PDB entry 5U07 | electron microscopy, 3.80 A resolution | chains C and K of the 14 polymer chains in the assembly

[Chain C]
Name: CRISPR-associated protein, Cse1 family
Source organism: Thermobifida fusca YX
UniProtKB: Q47PJ1 (Q47PJ1_THEFY); residues 1-549 here = UniProt positions 1-549
Amino-acid sequence (549 residues; each row starts with the number of its first residue):
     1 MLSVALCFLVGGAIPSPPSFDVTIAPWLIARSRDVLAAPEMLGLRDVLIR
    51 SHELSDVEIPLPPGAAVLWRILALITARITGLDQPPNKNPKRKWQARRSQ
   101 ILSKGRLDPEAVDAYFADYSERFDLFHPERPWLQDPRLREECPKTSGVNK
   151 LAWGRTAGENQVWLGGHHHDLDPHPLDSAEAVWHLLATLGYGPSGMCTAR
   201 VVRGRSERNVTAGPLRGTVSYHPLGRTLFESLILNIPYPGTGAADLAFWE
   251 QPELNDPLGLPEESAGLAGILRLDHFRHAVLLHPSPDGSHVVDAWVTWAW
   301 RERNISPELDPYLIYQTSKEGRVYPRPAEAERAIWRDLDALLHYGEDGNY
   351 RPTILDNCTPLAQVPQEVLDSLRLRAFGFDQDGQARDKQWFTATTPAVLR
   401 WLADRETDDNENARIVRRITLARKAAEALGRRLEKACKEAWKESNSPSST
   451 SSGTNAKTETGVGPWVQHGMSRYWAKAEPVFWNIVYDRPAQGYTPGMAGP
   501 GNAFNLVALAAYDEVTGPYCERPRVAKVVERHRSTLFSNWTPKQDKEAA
Not modelled in the structure: 1-16, 85-88, 400-408, 447-462, 539-549

[Chain K]
Molecule: crRNA
Sequence (61 nucleotides; each row starts with the number of its first residue):
     1 AUGGACCGCCAGUGAUAAGUGGAAUGCCAUGUGGGCUGUCGUGAGCCCCA
    51 CGCACGUGGGG
Not modelled in the structure: 41-42

[Interface between chain C and chain K]
Residue-residue contacts (6):
  Trp-163(C) / C6(K)  hydrogen bond to the base
  Trp-163(C) / C7(K)  hydrogen bond to the base
  Gly-166(C) / G4(K)  hydrogen bond to the base
  Gly-166(C) / A5(K)  base contact
  His-167(C) / A5(K)  base contact
  His-167(C) / C6(K)  hydrogen bond to the base
Also at the interface, not in a pair above, chain C (4 interface residues in all): Gly-165

[Overview]
Chain C and chain K each contribute 4 residues to their interface; the contacts include 4 hydrogen bonds.
Among the polar pairs are Trp-163(C)/C6(K), Trp-163(C)/C7(K) and Gly-166(C)/G4(K).
Here chain C is CRISPR-associated protein, Cse1 family (Thermobifida fusca YX) and chain K is crRNA. Entry
5U07 (CRISPR RNA-guided surveillance complex) was determined by electron microscopy (same publication as
5U0A).
